PDB entry 6OFH | electron microscopy, 3.70 A resolution | chains U and N of the 19 polymer chains in the assembly

# Chain U (and N)
Protein: Protein PrgI
Organism: Salmonella typhimurium (strain SL1344)
Notes: chain N of this document is another copy of the same molecule, construct and numbering; everything in this record applies to it too
UniProtKB: A0A0H3NF82 (A0A0H3NF82_SALTS); residue numbers follow UniProt; this construct covers 1-80
Amino-acid sequence (80 residues; numbered 1 to 80; the number before each row is that of its first residue):
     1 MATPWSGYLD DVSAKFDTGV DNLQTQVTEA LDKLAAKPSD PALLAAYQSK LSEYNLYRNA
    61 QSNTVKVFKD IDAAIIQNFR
Unresolved in the structure: 1-2
What the authors report for this chain:
  - mutagenesis - D10A, D11A, V20A, S49A, E53A, N55A, R58A, N63A, N78A: unchanged binding to SipD
  - mutagenesis - L31A, L56A: abolished binding to SipD
  - mutagenesis - Q77M, R80E: decreased signaling in response to SipB
  - mutagenesis - K66E, D70K: decreased localization to needle filaments
  - mutagenesis - K66E, D70K: abolished growth in response to invasion of cultured epithelial cells
  - mutagenesis - V65A: abolished stability
  - mutagenesis - R80K: increased signaling

# Chain U / chain N interface
Pairs across the interface - 18 pairs, chain U then chain N:
  Trp5(U) with Ala36(N), hydrogen bond (side chain-backbone); Lys37(N); Pro38(N)
  Gly7(U) with Lys37(N)
  Tyr8(U) with Lys37(N); Ser39(N); Asp40(N); Pro41(N)
  Asp11(U) with Lys37(N), salt bridge
  Asp72(U) with Ser39(N); Pro41(N); Leu44(N)
  Ile75(U) with Leu44(N), hydrophobic; Gln48(N)
  Ile76(U) with Leu44(N), hydrophobic
  Asn78(U) with Gln48(N), hydrogen bond (backbone-side chain)
  Phe79(U) with Tyr47(N), hydrophobic; Gln48(N)
Interface residues without a listed pair, chain U (13 interface residues in all): Ser6, Leu9, Phe68, Ile71
Interface residues without a listed pair, chain N (10 interface residues in all): Ala45

# Summary
13 residues of chain U and 10 residues of chain N are in contact; the contacts include 2 hydrogen bonds and 1
salt bridge. Polar pairs include Asp11(U)-Lys37(N), Trp5(U)-Ala36(N) and Asn78(U)-Gln48(N). From the paper:
L31A and L56A of chain U abolish binding to SipD; Q77M and R80E of chain U reduce signaling in response to
SipB; 17 substitutions were tested in all.
Both chains are Protein PrgI (Salmonella typhimurium (strain SL1344)). Entry 6OFH (Structure of Salmonella
type III secretion system needle filament) was determined by electron microscopy together with 6OFE, 6OFF and
6OFG from the same study.
